PDB entry 7P2S | X-ray diffraction, 2.20 A resolution | chain A

Chain A:
Name: Histone deacetylase 8
Source organism: Schistosoma mansoni
UniProtKB: A5H660 (A5H660_SCHMA); residues 1-440 here = UniProt positions 1-440
Chain sequence (440 residues; each row starts with the number of its first residue):
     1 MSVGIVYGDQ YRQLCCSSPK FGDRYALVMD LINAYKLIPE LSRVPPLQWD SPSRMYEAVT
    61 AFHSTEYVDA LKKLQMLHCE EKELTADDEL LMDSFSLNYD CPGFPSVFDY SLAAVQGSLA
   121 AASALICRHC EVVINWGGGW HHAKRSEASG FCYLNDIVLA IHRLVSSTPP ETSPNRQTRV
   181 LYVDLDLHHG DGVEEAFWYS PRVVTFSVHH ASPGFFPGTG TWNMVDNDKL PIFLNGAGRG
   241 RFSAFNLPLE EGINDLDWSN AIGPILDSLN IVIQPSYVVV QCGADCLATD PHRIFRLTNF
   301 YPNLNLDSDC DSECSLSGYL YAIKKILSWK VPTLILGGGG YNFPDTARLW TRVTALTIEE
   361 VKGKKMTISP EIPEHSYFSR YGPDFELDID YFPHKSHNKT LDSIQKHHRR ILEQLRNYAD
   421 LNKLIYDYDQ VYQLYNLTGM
Disordered / not traced: 169-176, 224-230, 303-315, 395-402, 436-440
Construct notes: variant Lys395 (Glu in A5H660)
Metal / ion sites: K+ site 1: Asp184, Asp186, His188, Ser207, Val208; Zn2+: Asp186, His188, Asp285 (together with 4UI); K+ site 2: Phe197, Ser200, Val203, Ser243
Small-molecule neighbours: 4UI (5-[[(2R)-7-fluoranyl-2-phenyl-2,3-dihydrothieno[3,2-b]indol-4-yl]methyl]-N-oxidanyl-thiophene-2-carboxamide): Lys20, Asp100, Pro102, His141, His142, Gly150, Phe151, Asp186, His188, Phe216, Asp285, Pro291, His292, Gly339, Tyr341
Reported in the primary citation:
  - catalytic residues: Asp186, His188, Asp285, Tyr341 (citing earlier work)
  - mutagenesis - W198A: decreased catalytic activity
  - mutagenesis - W198A: decreased binding to NF2886
  - specificity-determining residues: Glu195, Trp198 (by similarity / conservation)

Summary:
Ligands of chain A: compound 4UI. Asp184, Asp186, His188, Ser207 and Val208 coordinate K+ site 1. Asp186,
His188 and Asp285 coordinate Zn2+. From the paper: catalytic residues Asp186, His188 and Asp285 among others;
W198A reduces catalytic activity.
Chain A is Histone deacetylase 8 (Schistosoma mansoni); the structure, Crystal structure of Schistosoma
mansoni HDAC8 in complex with a tricyclic thieno[3,2-b]indole capped hydroxamate-based inhibitor, chlorine
..., was determined by X-ray diffraction together with 7POZ, 7P2T, 7P2U and 7P2V from the same study.
